6XN5 - chains B and R of the 8 polymer chains in the assembly; structure by electron microscopy, 2.97 A resolution.

[Chain B]
Protein: CRISPR-associated protein Csm4
Organism: Lactococcus lactis subsp. lactis
UniProt: L0CFH1 (L0CFH1_LACLL); residues 1-296 here = UniProt positions 1-296
Amino-acid sequence (296 residues; each row starts with the number of its first residue):
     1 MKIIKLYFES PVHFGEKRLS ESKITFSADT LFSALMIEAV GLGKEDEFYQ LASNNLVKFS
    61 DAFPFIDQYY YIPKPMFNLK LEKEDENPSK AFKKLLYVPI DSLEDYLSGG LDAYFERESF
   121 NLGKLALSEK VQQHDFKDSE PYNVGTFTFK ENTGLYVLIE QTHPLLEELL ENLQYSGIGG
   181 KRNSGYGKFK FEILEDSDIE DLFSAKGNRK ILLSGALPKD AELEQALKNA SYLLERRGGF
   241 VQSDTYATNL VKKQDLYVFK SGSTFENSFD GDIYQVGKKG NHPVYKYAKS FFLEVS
Not modelled in the structure: 82-91, 112-115

[Chain R]
Molecule: Crispr RNA
Organism: Lactococcus lactis subsp. lactis
Sequence (32 nucleotides; numbered 1 to 32; the number before each row is that of its first residue):
     1 ACGAGAACAU ACGUUCUUUG AACCAAGCUU CA

[Chain B / chain R interface]
Contacting residue pairs (61):
  His13(B) - A4(R)  salt bridge to the phosphate
  Gly15(B) - G3(R)  hydrogen bond to the sugar
  Gly15(B) - A4(R)  hydrogen bond to the phosphate
  Glu16(B) - G3(R)  hydrogen bond to the sugar
  Lys17(B) - G3(R)  hydrogen bond to the sugar
  Arg18(B) - G3(R)  hydrogen bond to the sugar
  Arg18(B) - A4(R)  phosphate contact
  Leu19(B) - A7(R)  base contact
  Thr30(B) - C2(R)  phosphate contact
  Thr30(B) - G3(R)  phosphate contact
  Ser33(B) - A1(R)  phosphate contact
  Ser33(B) - C2(R)  hydrogen bond to the phosphate
  Ala34(B) - C2(R)  base contact
  Met36(B) - A1(R)  base contact
  Ile37(B) - A1(R)  sugar contact
  Ile37(B) - C2(R)  base contact
  Val40(B) - A1(R)  base contact
  Glu129(B) - A9(R)  sugar contact
  Lys130(B) - A9(R)  phosphate contact
  Val131(B) - A7(R)  hydrogen bond to the sugar
  Val131(B) - C8(R)  sugar contact
  Val131(B) - A9(R)  hydrogen bond to the phosphate
  Gln132(B) - A7(R)  base contact
  Gln132(B) - C8(R)  phosphate contact
  Gln133(B) - C8(R)  hydrogen bond to the phosphate
  Gln133(B) - U10(R)  sugar contact
  Ser139(B) - U10(R)  hydrogen bond to the base
  Pro141(B) - A9(R)  base contact
  Tyr142(B) - A7(R)  stacking on the base
  Leu173(B) - C2(R)  base contact
  Gly177(B) - C2(R)  hydrogen bond to the base
  Ile178(B) - C2(R)  base contact
  Gly179(B) - C2(R)  hydrogen bond to the base
  Gly180(B) - A4(R)  phosphate contact
  Lys181(B) - G5(R)  hydrogen bond to the phosphate
  Lys181(B) - A6(R)  base contact
  Lys181(B) - A7(R)  hydrogen bond to the base
  Arg182(B) - C2(R)  base contact
  Arg182(B) - G5(R)  phosphate contact
  Asn183(B) - A6(R)  hydrogen bond to the phosphate
  Arg236(B) - G3(R)  hydrogen bond to the base
  Gly238(B) - G3(R)  base contact
  Gly239(B) - G3(R)  base contact
  Phe240(B) - C2(R)  phosphate contact
  Phe240(B) - G3(R)  base contact
  Phe240(B) - A4(R)  base contact
  Val241(B) - A1(R)  sugar contact
  Val241(B) - C2(R)  phosphate contact
  Gln242(B) - A1(R)  hydrogen bond to the sugar
  Gln242(B) - C2(R)  hydrogen bond to the phosphate
  Gln242(B) - A4(R)  hydrogen bond to the sugar
  Ser243(B) - A1(R)  sugar contact
  Leu250(B) - A4(R)  base contact
  Leu250(B) - G5(R)  base contact
  Lys252(B) - G3(R)  hydrogen bond to the base
  Lys253(B) - C2(R)  salt bridge to the phosphate
  His282(B) - A1(R)  stacking on the base
  Pro283(B) - A1(R)  base contact
  Val284(B) - A1(R)  sugar contact
  Tyr285(B) - A1(R)  hydrogen bond to the phosphate
  Lys286(B) - G3(R)  salt bridge to the phosphate
Other interface residues (no listed pair), chain B (47 interface residues in all): Phe14, Glu45, Ser176, Ser184

[Overview]
The interface between chain B and chain R involves 47 residues on one side and 10 on the other, with 21
hydrogen bonds, 3 salt bridges and 2 aromatic stacking contacts. Polar pairs include Ser139(B)-U10(R),
Gly177(B)-C2(R) and Gly179(B)-C2(R).
Here chain B is CRISPR-associated protein Csm4 and chain R is Crispr RNA, both from Lactococcus lactis subsp.
lactis. Entry 6XN5 (Structure of the Lactococcus lactis Csm Apo- CRISPR-Cas Complex) was determined by
electron microscopy together with 6XN3, 6XN4 and 6XN7 from the same study.
